PDB entry 8R22 | electron microscopy, 3.90 A resolution | chains C and D of the 4 polymer chains in the assembly

Chain C:
Molecule: Integrator complex subunit 11
Organism: Homo sapiens
UniProt: Q5TA45 (INT11_HUMAN); numbering as in UniProt (aligned over 1-600)
Sequence (612 residues; row label = number of the first residue in the row; numbers below 1 keep their minus sign (Gly-11 is residue -11)):
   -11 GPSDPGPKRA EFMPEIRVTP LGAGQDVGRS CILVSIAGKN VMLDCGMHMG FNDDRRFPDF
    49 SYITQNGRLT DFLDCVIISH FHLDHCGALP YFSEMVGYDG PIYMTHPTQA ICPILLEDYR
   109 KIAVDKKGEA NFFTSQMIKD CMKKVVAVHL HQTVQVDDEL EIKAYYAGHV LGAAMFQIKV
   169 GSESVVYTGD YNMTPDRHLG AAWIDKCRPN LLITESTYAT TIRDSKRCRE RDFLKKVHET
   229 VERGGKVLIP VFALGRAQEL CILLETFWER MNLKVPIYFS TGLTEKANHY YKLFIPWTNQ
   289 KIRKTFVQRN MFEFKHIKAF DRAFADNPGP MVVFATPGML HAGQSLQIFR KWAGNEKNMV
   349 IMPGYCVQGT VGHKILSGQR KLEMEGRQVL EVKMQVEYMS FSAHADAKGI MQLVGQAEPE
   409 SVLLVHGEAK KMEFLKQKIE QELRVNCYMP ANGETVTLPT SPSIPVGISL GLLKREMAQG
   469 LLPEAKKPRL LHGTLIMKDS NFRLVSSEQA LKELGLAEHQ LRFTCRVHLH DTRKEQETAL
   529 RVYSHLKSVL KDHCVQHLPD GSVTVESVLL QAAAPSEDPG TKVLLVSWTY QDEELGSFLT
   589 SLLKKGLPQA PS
Not modelled in the structure: -11 to 0, 286-297, 449-600
Differences from the reference sequence: expression tag (-11 to 0)
Bound ions: Zn2+: His68, His70, His157, Asp178

Chain D:
Molecule: WD repeat-containing protein 73
Organism: Homo sapiens
UniProt: Q6P4I2 (WDR73_HUMAN); numbering as in UniProt (aligned over 1-378)
Sequence (385 residues; row label = number of the first residue in the row; numbers below 1 keep their minus sign (Gly-6 is residue -6)):
    -6 GPSQSNSMDP GDDWLVESLR LYQDFYAFDL SGATRVLEWI DDKGVFVAGY ESLKKNEILH
    54 LKLPLRLSVK ENKGLFPERD FKVRHGGFSD RSIFDLKHVP HTRLLVTSGL PGCYLQVWQV
   114 AEDSDVIKAV STIAVHEKEE SLWPRVAVFS TLAPGVLHGA RLRSLQVVDL ESRKTTYTSD
   174 VSDSEELSSL QVLDADTFAF CCASGRLGLV DTRQKWAPLE NRSPGPGSGG ERWCAEVGSW
   234 GQGPGPSIAS LGSDGRLCLL DPRDLCHPVS SVQCPVSVPS PDPELLRVTW APGLKNCLAI
   294 SGFDGTVQVY DATSWDGTRS QDGTRSQVEP LFTHRGHIFL DGNGMDPAPL VTTHTWHPCR
   354 PRTLLSATND ASLHVWDWVD LCAPR
Not modelled in the structure: -6 to 1, 64-66, 218-222, 310-319, 335-337, 376-378
Differences from the reference sequence: expression tag (-6 to 0)

Interface between chain C and chain D:
Residue-residue contacts (44):
  Tyr206(C) - Glu71(D)
  Thr208(C) - Lys75(D)
  Thr208(C) - Val76(D)  hydrogen bond (backbone-backbone)
  Thr209(C) - Phe74(D)
  Thr209(C) - Lys75(D)
  Ile210(C) - Phe21(D)
  Ile210(C) - Asp73(D)
  Ile210(C) - Phe74(D)  hydrogen bond (backbone-backbone)
  Arg211(C) - Phe21(D)
  Arg211(C) - Asp73(D)
  Asp212(C) - Tyr19(D)
  Asp212(C) - Ala20(D)
  Asp212(C) - Phe21(D)
  Asp212(C) - Arg72(D)  salt bridge
  Ser213(C) - Ala20(D)  hydrogen bond (backbone-backbone)
  Arg215(C) - Leu333(D)
  Cys216(C) - Phe18(D)
  Cys216(C) - Arg72(D)
  Glu218(C) - Leu8(D)
  Arg219(C) - Leu8(D)
  Arg219(C) - Ser11(D)
  Arg219(C) - Leu12(D)
  Arg219(C) - Tyr15(D)
  Arg219(C) - Gln16(D)
  Arg219(C) - Phe18(D)
  Asp220(C) - Arg72(D)
  Lys223(C) - Leu12(D)
  Arg258(C) - Asp6(D)  salt bridge
  Met259(C) - Val9(D)  hydrophobic
  Val384(C) - Leu68(D)
  Glu385(C) - Arg59(D)  salt bridge
  Glu385(C) - Leu68(D)
  Tyr386(C) - Arg59(D)
  Tyr386(C) - Pro70(D)
  Ser388(C) - Pro70(D)
  Lys418(C) - Asp116(D)
  Lys418(C) - Ser117(D)
  Lys418(C) - Asp118(D)  salt bridge
  Lys419(C) - Asp118(D)
  Glu421(C) - Asp118(D)
  Phe422(C) - Gly79(D)
  Phe422(C) - Phe81(D)  hydrophobic
  Phe422(C) - Asp118(D)  hydrogen bond (backbone-side chain)
  Gln425(C) - Val119(D)
Interface residues without a listed pair, chain C (32 interface residues in all): Arg217, Leu222, Lys224, His226, Phe255, Leu364, Lys426, Gln429
Interface residues without a listed pair, chain D (33 interface residues in all): Asp5, Asp22, Leu23, Glu50, Leu52, Phe69

Summary:
Chain C and chain D form an interface of 32 and 33 residues respectively; the contacts include 4 hydrogen
bonds and 4 salt bridges. Among the polar pairs are Asp212(C)-Arg72(D), Arg258(C)-Asp6(D) and
Glu385(C)-Arg59(D). His68(C), His70(C), His157(C) and Asp178(C) coordinate Zn2+.
Chain C is Integrator complex subunit 11 and chain D is WD repeat-containing protein 73, both from Homo
sapiens; the structure, INTS9-INTS11-BRAT1-WDR73 complex, was determined by electron microscopy (same
publication as 8R23 and 8R2D).
